Entry 2Y9Z (X-ray diffraction, 3.60 A resolution); this record covers chains A and B of the 6 polymer chains in the assembly.

[Chain A]
Name: Imitation switch protein 1 (del_atpase)
Organism: Saccharomyces cerevisiae
Notes: fragment: hand, sant, slide domains, residues 763-1129
UniProt: P38144 (ISW1_YEAST); numbering as in UniProt (aligned over 763-1129)
Chain sequence (374 residues; each row starts with the number of its first residue):
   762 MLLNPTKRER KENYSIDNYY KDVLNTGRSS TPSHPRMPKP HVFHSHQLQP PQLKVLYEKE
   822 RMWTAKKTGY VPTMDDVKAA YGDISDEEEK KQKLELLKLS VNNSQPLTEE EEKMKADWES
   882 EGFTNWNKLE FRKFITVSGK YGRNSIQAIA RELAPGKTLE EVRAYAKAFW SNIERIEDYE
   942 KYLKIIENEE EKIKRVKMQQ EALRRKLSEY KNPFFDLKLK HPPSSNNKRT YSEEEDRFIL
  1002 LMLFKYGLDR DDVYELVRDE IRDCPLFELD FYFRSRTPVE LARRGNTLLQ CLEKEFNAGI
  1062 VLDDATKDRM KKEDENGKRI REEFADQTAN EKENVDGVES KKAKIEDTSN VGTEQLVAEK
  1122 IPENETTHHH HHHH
Unresolved in the structure: 762-788, 1076-1135
Sequence notes: expression tag (762, 1130-1135)
Swiss-Prot annotation at these positions:
  - modified residue: S846 (Phosphoserine)

[Chain B]
Name: Iswi one complex protein 3
Organism: Saccharomyces cerevisiae
Notes: fragment: core domain containing clb and hlb subdomains, residues 127-749
UniProt: P43596 (IOC3_YEAST); residues 127-749 here = UniProt positions 127-749
Chain sequence (624 residues; each row starts with the number of its first residue):
   126 MVAPKPKPAH EQVEPALIPS NWTSVIPLLT SDFKNQYSVI SRLKNPNMKP VPYAGDIIKL
   186 MAFINKFSSF FHSDLQNLSF QDFEVGLDLY PGDPNGSAAG IVKGPEDTSL LLYPDFMAIK
   246 DIVYCQDKMN LLFLSLLDLT FTENFDGKSA KKKGPLTTWE NLKSSSKKVF SNPLYRLRLV
   306 AREWGYPREW RQQLPSDQDI SKPKTALFEQ DEQTPVVDPS HPEILTPNIY TWNANEPLPL
   366 ESNPLYNREM DKNGILALKP MDRVVLLRAL TDWCASHSSA IHDEIYKLTH GKKDPVFGIQ
   426 TQQVPRYTIE GVDNTINQFK KLCSLIQSRY EIRSKKKHFV KQLKEGKKPD LSRKLEILKE
   486 IKAELKNAVK SEKDELLFSL YDKWVPLFEG ELPDQPLANP FSERLYKLRL QEFFLGRVPH
   546 IGDFYMPRLH SYGDSLEMST FTDLRNLQAL LSKFKNNEYN AFTLFENDGQ SMSAQFKLFY
   606 HDTPSLAHDV ARGRNTSGKV YWYELCHDSA TLLEFLEFLD YKIVKPQDEK KEGNEKEKEA
   666 LNNEAHILEQ KSTTDNNPSI NTNPLPKDAK YNTARKKLQI LKEFLSDYYF ILRQFEQMKV
   726 QFADMKPGKR QLRRIQRQTV NYNT
Unresolved in the structure: 126-133, 658-677, 749
Sequence notes: expression tag (126)

[How chain A and chain B interact]
Residue-residue contacts (100; chain A residue first):
  Y902(A) with T351(B), hydrogen bond (backbone-side chain)
  G903(A) with L350(B); T351(B), hydrogen bond (backbone-side chain)
  R904(A) with D343(B), salt bridge; E348(B); L350(B)
  N905(A) with Q338(B), hydrogen bond (backbone-side chain); V341(B); V342(B); D343(B); H346(B); P347(B); E348(B)
  S906(A) with Q338(B); L350(B); T351(B), hydrogen bond (side chain-backbone)
  I907(A) with Q338(B), hydrogen bond (backbone-side chain)
  Q908(A) with E334(B); D336(B); E337(B); Q338(B), hydrogen bond (backbone-side chain)
  A927(A) with V342(B)
  K928(A) with V342(B); P344(B)
  W931(A) with V342(B), hydrophobic; D343(B)
  E951(A) with E348(B)
  I954(A) with L350(B), hydrophobic
  K955(A) with E348(B), salt bridge
  N973(A) with A616(B), hydrogen bond (side chain-backbone)
  F975(A) with V615(B), hydrophobic; A616(B), hydrophobic
  F976(A) with S156(B); D157(B); K159(B); N160(B); A616(B), hydrophobic
  K989(A) with G416(B), hydrogen bond (side chain-backbone); K418(B), hydrogen bond (side chain-backbone); D419(B)
  R990(A) with I424(B)
  T991(A) with T414(B); H415(B); I424(B); R534(B), hydrogen bond (backbone-side chain)
  Y992(A) with R534(B)
  S993(A) with Q425(B); T426(B); R534(B)
  E995(A) with T155(B); S156(B), hydrogen bond; T426(B), hydrogen bond
  E996(A) with T426(B); R534(B), salt bridge
  M1003(A) with R619(B)
  K1006(A) with K327(B); R619(B)
  Y1007(A) with S326(B); W357(B)
  D1010(A) with W357(B), hydrogen bond
  D1013(A) with W357(B); A359(B)
  L1017(A) with W357(B), hydrophobic; N360(B)
  R1019(A) with E308(B), hydrogen bond (side chain-backbone); W309(B), hydrogen bond (side chain-backbone); G310(B)
  D1020(A) with N360(B)
  E1021(A) with R619(B), salt bridge
  R1023(A) with W309(B), hydrogen bond (side chain-backbone); D397(B); W398(B)
  D1024(A) with R313(B); R316(B), salt bridge
  C1025(A) with V615(B), hydrophobic
  P1026(A) with T621(B)
  L1027(A) with L611(B), hydrophobic
  E1029(A) with G180(B); D181(B); K184(B), hydrogen bond (backbone-side chain); W627(B), hydrogen bond
  L1030(A) with Q536(B)
  F1032(A) with K184(B); F188(B), hydrophobic; K191(B)
  Y1033(A) with I410(B), hydrophobic; T414(B); L533(B); R534(B)
  R1035(A) with K184(B); D397(B), salt bridge; A400(B); S401(B), hydrogen bond (backbone-side chain)
  S1036(A) with A400(B), hydrogen bond (side chain-backbone); S401(B); H407(B), hydrogen bond (backbone-side chain)
  R1037(A) with S401(B); I410(B)
  T1038(A) with S401(B)
  E1041(A) with H407(B), salt bridge
Interface residues without a listed pair, chain A (56 interface residues in all): G900, A909, R912, R924, K958, F999, G1008, D1012, V1014, D1031
Interface residues without a listed pair, chain B (65 interface residues in all): I183, A187, Y311, F333, P340, I349, A394, Y550, H606

[Overview]
Chain A and chain B form an interface of 56 and 65 residues respectively; the contacts include 21 hydrogen
bonds and 7 salt bridges. Polar pairs include R904(A)-D343(B), K955(A)-E348(B) and E996(A)-R534(B).
Here chain A is Imitation switch protein 1 (del_atpase) and chain B is Iswi one complex protein 3, both from
Saccharomyces cerevisiae. Entry 2Y9Z (Chromatin Remodeling Factor ISW1a(del_ATPase) in DNA complex) was
determined by X-ray diffraction.
